PDB entry 6DPK | X-ray diffraction, 1.39 A resolution | chains A and C of the 4 polymer chains in the assembly

[Chain A]
Protein: Ribonuclease H
Organism: Bacillus halodurans
Notes: EC 3.1.26.4; fragment: Catalytic Domain
Reference sequence: Q9KEI9 (RNH1_BACHD); residue numbers follow UniProt; this construct covers 59-196
Amino-acid sequence (142 residues; each row starts with the number of its first residue):
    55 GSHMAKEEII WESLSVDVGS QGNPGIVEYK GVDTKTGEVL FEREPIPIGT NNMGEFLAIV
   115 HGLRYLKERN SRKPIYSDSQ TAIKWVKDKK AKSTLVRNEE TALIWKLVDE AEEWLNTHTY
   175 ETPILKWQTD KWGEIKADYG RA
Unresolved in the structure: 55-60, 196
Sequence notes: expression tag (55-58); engineered mutation Ala196 (Lys in Q9KEI9)
Bound ions: Mn2+ site 1: Asp71, Asp192 (shared with 1 residue of chain b); Mn2+ site 2: Asp71, Glu109, Asp132 (shared with 1 residue of chain B; 1 residue of chain b); K+: Asp132 (shared with 1 residue of chain B; 1 residue of chain b); Mn2+ site 3: Asp163, Glu166
UniProt features mapped onto this chain:
  - binding site (Mg(2+)): Asp71, Glu109, Asp132, Asp192
Reported in the primary citation:
  - catalytic residues: Glu188 (citing earlier work)

[Chain C]
Molecule: 6-nt DNA strand
Sequence (6 nucleotides; numbered 1 to 6; the number before each row is that of its first residue):
     1 CGATGT
Bound ions: K+: DT4, DG5

[Chain A / chain C interface]
Residue-residue contacts (21):
  Asn77(A) with DA3(C), hydrogen bond to the base; DT4(C), hydrogen bond to the sugar
  Pro78(A) with DA3(C), phosphate contact; DT4(C), phosphate contact
  Thr104(A) with DT4(C), hydrogen bond to the phosphate; DG5(C), hydrogen bond to the phosphate
  Asn105(A) with DT4(C), hydrogen bond to the base
  Asn106(A) with DT4(C), hydrogen bond to the base; DG5(C), hydrogen bond to the sugar
  Met107(A) with DG5(C), phosphate contact
  Gln134(A) with DG5(C), hydrogen bond to the base; DT6(C), base contact
  Thr135(A) with DG5(C), sugar contact
  Lys138(A) with DT6(C), phosphate contact
  Trp139(A) with DG5(C), phosphate contact; DT6(C), hydrogen bond to the phosphate
  Lys146(A) with DG5(C), sugar contact; DT6(C), salt bridge to the phosphate
  Ser147(A) with DG5(C), hydrogen bond to the phosphate
  Thr148(A) with DG5(C), hydrogen bond to the phosphate
  Leu149(A) with DG5(C), phosphate contact
Interface residues without a listed pair, chain C (5 interface residues in all): DG2

[Summary]
14 residues of chain A face 5 of chain C across their interface; the contacts include 11 hydrogen bonds and 1
salt bridge. Polar pairs include Asn77(A)-DA3(C), Asn105(A)-DT4(C) and Asn106(A)-DT4(C). Asp71(A) and
Asp192(A) form the Mn2+ site 1. UniProt lists 4 Mg2+-binding residues on chain A. The paper reports the
catalytic residue Glu188(A).
Here chain A is Ribonuclease H (Bacillus halodurans) and chain C is a 6-nt DNA strand. Entry 6DPK (Crystal
Structure of Bacillus Halodurans Ribonuclease H1 K196A in Complex with an RNA/DNA Hybrid: Reaction in ...) was
determined by X-ray diffraction (same publication as 6DMN, 6DMV, 6DO8, 6DO9, 6DOA, 6DOB and 46 further
entries).
